PDB entry 5SZC | X-ray diffraction, 1.19 A resolution | chains A and H

[Chain A]
Molecule: Zinc finger protein DPF3
Source organism: Homo sapiens
Notes: fragment: double-PHD domain
UniProt: Q92784 (DPF3_HUMAN); residues 254-368 here = UniProt positions 254-368
Amino-acid sequence (115 residues; each row starts with the number of its first residue):
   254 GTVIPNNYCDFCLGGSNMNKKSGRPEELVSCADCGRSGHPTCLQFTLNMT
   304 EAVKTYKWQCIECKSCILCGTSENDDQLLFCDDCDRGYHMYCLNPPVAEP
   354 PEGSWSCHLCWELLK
Bound ions: Zn2+ site 1: Cys262, Cys265, His292, Cys295; Zn2+ site 2: Cys284, Cys287, Cys313, Cys316; Zn2+ site 3: Cys319, Cys322, His342, Cys345; Zn2+ site 4: Cys334, Cys337, Cys360, Cys363
Swiss-Prot annotation at these positions:
  - zinc finger: Asn259 to Cys319 (PHD-type 1), Cys316 to Leu366 (PHD-type 2)
  - mutagenesis: Trp358 (W358E: Abolishes binding to acetylated histones H3 and H4), Cys360 (C360R: Abolishes binding to acetylated histones H3 and H4; when associated with R-363), Cys363 (C363R: Abolishes binding to acetylated histones H3 and H4; when associated with R-360)

[Chain H]
Molecule: Histone H3 tail peptide
UniProt: V9H1G0 (V9H1G0_HUMAN); residues 1-18 here correspond to UniProt positions 2-19 (UniProt number = residue number + 1)
Amino-acid sequence (18 residues; each row starts with the number of its first residue):
     1 ARTKQTARKSTGGKAPRK
Not modelled in the structure: 16-18
Modified residues: Lys4 (N-methyl-lysine; MLZ); Lys14 (N(6)-acetyllysine; ALY)
What the authors report for this chain:
  - conformationally variable residues: Lys4 to Ser10

[Interface between chain A and chain H]
Residue-residue contacts (41; chain A residue first):
  Asp263(A) - Gly13(H)
  Asp263(A) - Lys14(H)
  Asp263(A) - Ala15(H)
  Phe264(A) - Gly13(H)
  Phe264(A) - Lys14(H)
  Arg289(A) - Lys14(H)
  Arg289(A) - Ala15(H)  hydrogen bond (side chain-backbone)
  Ser290(A) - Lys14(H)
  Gly291(A) - Lys14(H)
  Leu296(A) - Lys14(H)
  Met302(A) - Arg2(H)
  Trp311(A) - Lys14(H)
  Cys313(A) - Lys14(H)
  Ile314(A) - Lys4(H)
  Ile314(A) - Ala7(H)
  Ile314(A) - Arg8(H)
  Ile314(A) - Thr11(H)
  Ile314(A) - Lys14(H)
  Glu315(A) - Lys4(H)
  Glu315(A) - Arg8(H)  salt bridge
  Lys317(A) - Lys4(H)
  Ser325(A) - Lys4(H)
  Asp328(A) - Thr3(H)
  Asp328(A) - Lys4(H)  hydrogen bond (backbone-backbone)
  Asp328(A) - Gln5(H)  hydrogen bond (backbone-backbone)
  Asp328(A) - Arg8(H)  salt bridge
  Asp329(A) - Thr3(H)
  Asp329(A) - Gln5(H)
  Leu331(A) - Thr3(H)
  Leu331(A) - Lys4(H)  hydrogen bond (backbone-backbone)
  Leu332(A) - Arg2(H)
  Phe333(A) - Arg2(H)  hydrogen bond (backbone-backbone)
  Phe333(A) - Lys4(H)
  Phe333(A) - Ala7(H)  hydrophobic
  Cys334(A) - Arg2(H)  hydrogen bond (backbone-side chain)
  Asp335(A) - Arg2(H)  salt bridge
  Asp338(A) - Arg2(H)  salt bridge
  Pro353(A) - Thr3(H)
  Pro354(A) - Ala1(H)  hydrogen bond (backbone-backbone)
  Gly356(A) - Ala1(H)  hydrogen bond (backbone-backbone)
  Trp358(A) - Ala1(H)  hydrophobic
Interface residues without a listed pair, chain A (28 interface residues in all): Gln297, Cys316, Glu355
Interface residues without a listed pair, chain H (12 interface residues in all): Ser10
Interface features reported in the paper:
  - specific contacts: Ile314(A)-Lys4(H), Glu315(A)-Arg8(H) (hydrogen bond), Asp328(A)-Arg8(H) (hydrogen bond), Leu331(A)-Lys4(H) (hydrophobic contact), Phe333(A)-Lys4(H) (hydrophobic contact)

[In short]
28 residues of chain A and 12 residues of chain H are in contact, with 8 hydrogen bonds and 4 salt bridges.
Among the polar pairs are Glu315(A)-Arg8(H), Asp328(A)-Arg8(H) and Asp335(A)-Arg2(H). The authors report a
contact between Ile314(A) and Lys4(H); hydrogen bonds between Glu315(A) and Arg8(H) and Asp328(A) and Arg8(H);
hydrophobic contacts between Leu331(A) and Lys4(H) and Phe333(A) and Lys4(H). From the paper: conformational
variability at Lys4(H).
Chain A is Zinc finger protein DPF3 (Homo sapiens) and chain H is Histone H3 tail peptide; the structure,
Structure of human Dpf3 double-PHD domain bound to histone H3 tail peptide with monomethylated K4 and ..., was
determined by X-ray diffraction, deposited together with 5SZB.
